PDB entry 2P4K | X-ray diffraction, 1.48 A resolution | chains A and B of the 4 polymer chains in the assembly

[Chain A (and B)]
Name: Superoxide dismutase
Organism: Homo sapiens
Notes: EC 1.15.1.1; chain B of this document is another copy of the same molecule, construct and numbering; everything in this record applies to it too
UniProt: P04179 (SODM_HUMAN); residues 1-198 here correspond to UniProt positions 25-222 (UniProt number = residue number + 24)
Chain sequence (198 residues; each row starts with the number of its first residue):
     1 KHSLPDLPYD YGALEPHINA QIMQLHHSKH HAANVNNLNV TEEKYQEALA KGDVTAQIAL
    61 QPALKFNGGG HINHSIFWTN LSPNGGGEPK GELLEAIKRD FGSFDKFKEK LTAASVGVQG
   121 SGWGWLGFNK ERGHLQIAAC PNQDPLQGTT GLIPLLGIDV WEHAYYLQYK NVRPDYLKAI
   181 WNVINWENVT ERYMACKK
Differences from the reference sequence: engineered mutation Asn-34 (Tyr58 in P04179)
Metal / ion sites: Mn2+: His-26, His-74, Asp-159, His-163
UniProt features mapped onto this chain:
  - binding site (Mn(2+)): His-26, His-74, Asp-159, His-163
  - modified residue (N6-acetyllysine): Lys-44, Lys-51, Lys-90, Lys-98, Lys-106, Lys-178
From the paper describing this entry:
  - mutagenesis - Y34N: decreased catalytic activity
  - Mn2+ coordination through a water molecule: Gln-143
  - Mn2+ coordination: Asp-159

[How chain A and chain B interact]
Pairs across the interface - 45 pairs, chain A then chain B:
  His-2(A) / Gly-52(B)
  His-2(A) / Val-54(B)
  Glu-42(A) / Leu-49(B)
  Glu-42(A) / Val-54(B)
  Glu-42(A) / Gln-57(B)
  Tyr-45(A) / Tyr-45(B)  hydrophobic
  Tyr-45(A) / Leu-64(B)
  Gln-46(A) / Gln-46(B)  hydrogen bond
  Gln-46(A) / Leu-49(B)
  Leu-49(A) / Glu-42(B)
  Leu-49(A) / Gln-46(B)
  Leu-49(A) / Leu-49(B)  hydrophobic
  Gly-52(A) / His-2(B)
  Val-54(A) / His-2(B)
  Val-54(A) / Leu-38(B)  hydrophobic
  Val-54(A) / Gly-68(B)
  Val-54(A) / Ile-72(B)  hydrophobic
  Thr-55(A) / Ile-72(B)
  Thr-55(A) / Gln-147(B)
  Thr-55(A) / Gly-148(B)
  Gln-57(A) / Glu-42(B)  hydrogen bond
  Gln-57(A) / Leu-64(B)
  Ile-58(A) / Leu-64(B)  hydrophobic
  Ile-58(A) / Lys-65(B)
  Ile-58(A) / Gly-69(B)
  Ile-58(A) / Pro-145(B)  hydrophobic
  Ala-59(A) / Gly-148(B)
  Gln-61(A) / Gln-61(B)  hydrogen bond (backbone-side chain)
  Gln-61(A) / Leu-64(B)
  Gln-61(A) / Lys-65(B)
  Leu-64(A) / Tyr-45(B)
  Leu-64(A) / Gln-57(B)
  Leu-64(A) / Ile-58(B)  hydrophobic
  Leu-64(A) / Gln-61(B)
  Lys-65(A) / Ile-58(B)
  Lys-65(A) / Gln-61(B)
  Gly-68(A) / Val-54(B)
  Gly-69(A) / Ile-58(B)
  Ile-72(A) / Val-54(B)  hydrophobic
  Ile-72(A) / Thr-55(B)
  Pro-145(A) / Ile-58(B)  hydrophobic
  Gln-147(A) / Thr-55(B)
  Gly-148(A) / Thr-55(B)
  Gly-148(A) / Ile-58(B)
  Gly-148(A) / Ala-59(B)
Interface residues without a listed pair, chain A (22 interface residues in all): Leu-38, Thr-149
Interface residues without a listed pair, chain B (22 interface residues in all): Thr-149

[In short]
The chain A/chain B interface involves 22 residues from each chain; the contacts include 3 hydrogen bonds.
Polar pairs include Gln-46(A)/Gln-46(B), Gln-57(A)/Glu-42(B) and Gln-61(A)/Gln-61(B). His-26(A), His-74(A),
Asp-159(A) and His-163(A) coordinate Mn2+. Curated annotation (UniProt) lists 4 Mn2+-binding residues on chain
A. From the paper: Y34N of chain A reduces catalytic activity; water-mediated Mn2+ coordination by Gln-143(A).
Both chains are Superoxide dismutase (Homo sapiens). Entry 2P4K (Contribution to Structure and Catalysis of
Tyrosine 34 in Human Manganese Superoxide Dismutase) was determined by X-ray diffraction, deposited together
with 1ZSP, 1ZTE and 1ZUQ.
